Entry 6ITM (X-ray diffraction, 2.50 A resolution); this record covers chains A and B.

[Chain A]
Molecule: Bile acid receptor
From: Homo sapiens
Reference sequence: Q96RI1 (NR1H4_HUMAN); residues 257-486 here = UniProt positions 257-486
Chain sequence (240 residues; each row starts with the number of its first residue):
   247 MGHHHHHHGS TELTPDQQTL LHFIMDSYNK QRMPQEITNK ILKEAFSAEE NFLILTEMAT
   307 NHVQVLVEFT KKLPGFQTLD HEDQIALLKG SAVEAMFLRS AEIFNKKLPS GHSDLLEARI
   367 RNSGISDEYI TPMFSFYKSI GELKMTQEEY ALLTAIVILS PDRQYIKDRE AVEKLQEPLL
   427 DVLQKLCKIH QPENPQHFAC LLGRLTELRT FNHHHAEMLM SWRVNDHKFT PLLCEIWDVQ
Not modelled in the structure: 247-257, 470-472, 486
Differences from the reference sequence: expression tag (247-256); engineered mutation Ala291 (Glu in Q96RI1), Ala364 (Glu in Q96RI1)
Curated features (UniProtKB/Swiss-Prot):
  - binding site (chenodeoxycholate): Arg345, Tyr375, Tyr383, His461
  - modified residue: Thr456 (Phosphothreonine)
  - cross-link: Lys289 (Glycyl lysine isopeptide (Lys-Gly) (interchain with G-Cter in SUMO1))
  - mutagenesis: Lys289 (K289R: Abrogates SUMO1-mediated inhibition of ligand-induced transcactivation at ABCB11/BSEP and NR0B2/SHP promoters; when associated with R-132 and A-291), Lys353 (K353R: Decreases transcriptional activation SLC51A/OSTA, SLC51B/OSTB and ABCB11/BSEP, no effect on interaction with RXRA and SETD7, decreases association with ABCB11/BSEP promoter), Arg455 (R455S: As a heterodimer with RXRA, impaired transcriptional activity), Thr456 (T456A: Impairs transcriptional activation of ABCB11/BSEP), Lys474 (K474R: Decreases transcriptional activation SLC51A/OSTA, SLC51B/OSTB and ABCB11/BSEP, no effect on interaction with RXRA and impairs interaction with SETD7)
Residues lining bound ligands: AWL (1-adamantyl-[4-(5-chloranyl-2-methyl-phenyl)piperazin-1-yl]methanone): Phe298, Leu301, Thr302, Met304, Ala305, His308, Met342, Phe343, Ser346, Ile349, Leu362, Ile366, Ile371, Tyr375, Met379, Tyr383, His461, Met464, Phe475, Trp483

[Chain B]
Molecule: HD3 Peptide from Nuclear receptor coactivator 1
Notes: EC 2.3.1.48
Reference sequence: Q15788 (NCOA1_HUMAN); residues 1-14 here correspond to UniProt positions 744-757 (UniProt number = residue number + 743)
Chain sequence (14 residues; each row starts with the number of its first residue):
     1 KDHQLLRYLL DKDE
Not modelled in the structure: 1, 14
Curated features (UniProtKB/Swiss-Prot):
  - motif: Leu6 to Leu10 (LXXLL motif 5)

[How chain A and chain B interact]
Residue-residue contacts - 22 pairs, chain A then chain B:
  Val313(A) - Leu9(B)  hydrophobic
  Glu314(A) - Lys12(B)  salt bridge
  Lys317(A) - Leu9(B)  hydrogen bond (side chain-backbone)
  Lys317(A) - Leu10(B)  hydrogen bond (side chain-backbone)
  Lys317(A) - Lys12(B)  hydrogen bond (side chain-backbone)
  Phe322(A) - Leu10(B)  hydrophobic
  His327(A) - Arg7(B)  hydrogen bond
  His327(A) - Asp11(B)
  Gln330(A) - Arg7(B)  hydrogen bond
  Gln330(A) - Leu10(B)
  Ile331(A) - His3(B)
  Ile331(A) - Leu6(B)  hydrophobic
  Leu334(A) - Leu10(B)  hydrophobic
  Pro477(A) - Leu5(B)
  Leu478(A) - Leu5(B)
  Leu478(A) - Leu9(B)  hydrophobic
  Glu481(A) - Asp2(B)
  Glu481(A) - His3(B)
  Glu481(A) - Gln4(B)
  Glu481(A) - Leu5(B)  hydrogen bond (side chain-backbone)
  Glu481(A) - Leu6(B)  hydrogen bond (side chain-backbone)
  Ile482(A) - Leu6(B)  hydrophobic
Also at the interface, not in a pair above, chain A (14 interface residues in all): Gln323, Lys335

[Overview]
The interface between chain A and chain B involves 14 residues on one side and 10 on the other; the contacts
include 7 hydrogen bonds and 1 salt bridge. Among the polar pairs are Glu314(A)-Lys12(B), Lys317(A)-Leu9(B)
and Lys317(A)-Leu10(B). Bound to chain A: compound AWL.
Here chain A is Bile acid receptor (Homo sapiens) and chain B is HD3 Peptide from Nuclear receptor coactivator
1. Entry 6ITM (Crystal structure of FXR in complex with agonist XJ034) was determined by X-ray diffraction.
